PDB entry 1BZ0 | X-ray diffraction, 1.50 A resolution | chains A and B of the 4 polymer chains in the assembly

== Chain A ==
Protein: Protein (hemoglobin alpha chain)
Source organism: Homo sapiens
Reference sequence: P69905 (HBA_HUMAN); numbering as in UniProt (aligned over 1-141)
Amino-acid sequence (141 residues; each row starts with the number of its first residue):
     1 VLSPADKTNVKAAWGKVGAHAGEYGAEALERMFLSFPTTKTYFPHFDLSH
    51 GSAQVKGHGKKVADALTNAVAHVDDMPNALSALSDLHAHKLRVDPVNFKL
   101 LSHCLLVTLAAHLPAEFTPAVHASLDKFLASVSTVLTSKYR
Ion coordination: heme Fe near H87 (its only coordinating residue here)
Small-molecule neighbours: heme (HEM): M32, T39, Y42, F43, H45, F46, H58, K61, V62, A65, L66, L83, L86, H87, L91, V93, N97, F98, L101, V132, L136
Swiss-Prot annotation at these positions:
  - site: K61 (Not glycated)
  - natural variant: D6 (A6D: In J-Toronto; this construct carries the variant), A13 (A13D: In J-Paris 1/J-Aljezur), E27 (A27E: In Shenyang; this construct carries the variant), K61 (K61N: In Zambia; deletion: In Clinic), D64 (A64D: In Pontoise; this construct carries the variant), D75 (D75A: In Lille; D75G: In Chapel Hill; D75N: In G-Pest), A111 (A111D: In Petah Tikva)

== Chain B ==
Protein: Protein (hemoglobin beta chain)
Source organism: Homo sapiens
Reference sequence: P68871 (HBB_HUMAN); numbering as in UniProt (aligned over 1-146)
Amino-acid sequence (146 residues; each row starts with the number of its first residue):
     1 VHLTPEEKSAVTALWGKVNVDEVGGEALGRLLVVYPWTQRFFESFGDLST
    51 PDAVMGNPKVKAHGKKVLGAFSDGLAHLDNLKGTFATLSELHCDKLHVDP
   101 ENFRLLGNVLVCVLAHHFGKEFTPPVQAAYQKVVAGVANALAHKYH
Ion coordination: heme Fe near H92 (its only coordinating residue here)
Small-molecule neighbours: heme (HEM): L31, T38, F41, F42, H63, K66, V67, A70, F71, F85, L88, L91, H92, L96, V98, N102, F103, L106, V137, L141
Swiss-Prot annotation at these positions:
  - natural variant: L3 (H3L: In Graz; this construct carries the variant), E7 (E7A: In G-Makassar; E7K: In Hb C; E7Q: In Machida; E7V: In SKCA), K8 (E8K: In G-Siriraj; this construct carries the variant), V11 (A11V: In Iraq-Halabja; this construct carries the variant), G16 (W16G: In Randwick; this construct carries the variant), V23 (E23V: In D-Granada; this construct carries the variant), G24 (V24G: In Miyashiro; this construct carries the variant), G25 (G25D: In Moscva; G25R: In Riverdale-Bronx; G25V: In Savannah), L32 (L32P: In Yokohama), V33 (L33V: In Muscat; this construct carries the variant), R40 (Q40R: In Tianshui; this construct carries the variant), F42 (F42Y: In Mequon; deletion: In Bruxelles), 11 further natural variant entries in UniProt

== Chain A / chain B interface ==
Residue-residue contacts (37; chain A residue first):
  R31(A) - F122(B)  hydrogen bond (side chain-backbone)
  R31(A) - T123(B)
  R31(A) - P124(B)
  R31(A) - Q127(B)  hydrogen bond
  L34(A) - P124(B)  hydrophobic
  L34(A) - P125(B)
  L34(A) - A128(B)
  S35(A) - Q127(B)
  S35(A) - A128(B)
  S35(A) - Q131(B)
  F36(A) - Q131(B)
  K99(A) - N108(B)
  H103(A) - N108(B)
  H103(A) - Q131(B)  hydrogen bond
  C104(A) - Q127(B)
  V107(A) - V111(B)  hydrophobic
  V107(A) - A115(B)
  V107(A) - Q127(B)
  A110(A) - C112(B)
  A110(A) - A115(B)
  A110(A) - H116(B)
  A111(A) - A115(B)
  A111(A) - G119(B)
  L113(A) - H116(B)
  P114(A) - H116(B)  hydrogen bond (backbone-side chain)
  F117(A) - R30(B)  hydrogen bond (backbone-side chain)
  F117(A) - H116(B)
  T118(A) - R30(B)  hydrogen bond (backbone-side chain)
  P119(A) - R30(B)
  P119(A) - V33(B)
  P119(A) - M55(B)  hydrophobic
  H122(A) - R30(B)  hydrogen bond
  H122(A) - V34(B)
  H122(A) - C112(B)
  A123(A) - V34(B)
  D126(A) - V34(B)
  D126(A) - Y35(B)  hydrogen bond
Also at the interface, not in a pair above, chain A (21 interface residues in all): E30, L106, A120
Also at the interface, not in a pair above, chain B (20 interface residues in all): P51, K120

== Summary ==
21 residues of chain A face 20 of chain B across their interface; the contacts include 8 hydrogen bonds. Among
the polar pairs are R31(A)-F122(B), R31(A)-Q127(B) and H103(A)-Q131(B). Bound to chain A: heme. Chain B binds
heme.
Chain A is Protein (hemoglobin alpha chain) and chain B is Protein (hemoglobin beta chain), both from Homo
sapiens; the structure, Hemoglobin A (human, deoxy, high salt), was determined by X-ray diffraction.
